9E13 - chains A and B of the 14 polymer chains in the assembly; structure by electron microscopy, 4.50 A resolution (low resolution: residue-level contacts below are approximate; hydrogen-bond / salt-bridge calls are withheld).

# Chain A (and B)
Protein: Cytoplasmic dynein 1 heavy chain 1
Organism: Homo sapiens
Notes: chain B of this document is another copy of the same molecule, construct and numbering; everything in this record applies to it too
Reference sequence: Q14204 (DYHC1_HUMAN); residue numbers follow UniProt; this construct covers 1-4646
Sequence (4646 residues; row label = number of the first residue in the row):
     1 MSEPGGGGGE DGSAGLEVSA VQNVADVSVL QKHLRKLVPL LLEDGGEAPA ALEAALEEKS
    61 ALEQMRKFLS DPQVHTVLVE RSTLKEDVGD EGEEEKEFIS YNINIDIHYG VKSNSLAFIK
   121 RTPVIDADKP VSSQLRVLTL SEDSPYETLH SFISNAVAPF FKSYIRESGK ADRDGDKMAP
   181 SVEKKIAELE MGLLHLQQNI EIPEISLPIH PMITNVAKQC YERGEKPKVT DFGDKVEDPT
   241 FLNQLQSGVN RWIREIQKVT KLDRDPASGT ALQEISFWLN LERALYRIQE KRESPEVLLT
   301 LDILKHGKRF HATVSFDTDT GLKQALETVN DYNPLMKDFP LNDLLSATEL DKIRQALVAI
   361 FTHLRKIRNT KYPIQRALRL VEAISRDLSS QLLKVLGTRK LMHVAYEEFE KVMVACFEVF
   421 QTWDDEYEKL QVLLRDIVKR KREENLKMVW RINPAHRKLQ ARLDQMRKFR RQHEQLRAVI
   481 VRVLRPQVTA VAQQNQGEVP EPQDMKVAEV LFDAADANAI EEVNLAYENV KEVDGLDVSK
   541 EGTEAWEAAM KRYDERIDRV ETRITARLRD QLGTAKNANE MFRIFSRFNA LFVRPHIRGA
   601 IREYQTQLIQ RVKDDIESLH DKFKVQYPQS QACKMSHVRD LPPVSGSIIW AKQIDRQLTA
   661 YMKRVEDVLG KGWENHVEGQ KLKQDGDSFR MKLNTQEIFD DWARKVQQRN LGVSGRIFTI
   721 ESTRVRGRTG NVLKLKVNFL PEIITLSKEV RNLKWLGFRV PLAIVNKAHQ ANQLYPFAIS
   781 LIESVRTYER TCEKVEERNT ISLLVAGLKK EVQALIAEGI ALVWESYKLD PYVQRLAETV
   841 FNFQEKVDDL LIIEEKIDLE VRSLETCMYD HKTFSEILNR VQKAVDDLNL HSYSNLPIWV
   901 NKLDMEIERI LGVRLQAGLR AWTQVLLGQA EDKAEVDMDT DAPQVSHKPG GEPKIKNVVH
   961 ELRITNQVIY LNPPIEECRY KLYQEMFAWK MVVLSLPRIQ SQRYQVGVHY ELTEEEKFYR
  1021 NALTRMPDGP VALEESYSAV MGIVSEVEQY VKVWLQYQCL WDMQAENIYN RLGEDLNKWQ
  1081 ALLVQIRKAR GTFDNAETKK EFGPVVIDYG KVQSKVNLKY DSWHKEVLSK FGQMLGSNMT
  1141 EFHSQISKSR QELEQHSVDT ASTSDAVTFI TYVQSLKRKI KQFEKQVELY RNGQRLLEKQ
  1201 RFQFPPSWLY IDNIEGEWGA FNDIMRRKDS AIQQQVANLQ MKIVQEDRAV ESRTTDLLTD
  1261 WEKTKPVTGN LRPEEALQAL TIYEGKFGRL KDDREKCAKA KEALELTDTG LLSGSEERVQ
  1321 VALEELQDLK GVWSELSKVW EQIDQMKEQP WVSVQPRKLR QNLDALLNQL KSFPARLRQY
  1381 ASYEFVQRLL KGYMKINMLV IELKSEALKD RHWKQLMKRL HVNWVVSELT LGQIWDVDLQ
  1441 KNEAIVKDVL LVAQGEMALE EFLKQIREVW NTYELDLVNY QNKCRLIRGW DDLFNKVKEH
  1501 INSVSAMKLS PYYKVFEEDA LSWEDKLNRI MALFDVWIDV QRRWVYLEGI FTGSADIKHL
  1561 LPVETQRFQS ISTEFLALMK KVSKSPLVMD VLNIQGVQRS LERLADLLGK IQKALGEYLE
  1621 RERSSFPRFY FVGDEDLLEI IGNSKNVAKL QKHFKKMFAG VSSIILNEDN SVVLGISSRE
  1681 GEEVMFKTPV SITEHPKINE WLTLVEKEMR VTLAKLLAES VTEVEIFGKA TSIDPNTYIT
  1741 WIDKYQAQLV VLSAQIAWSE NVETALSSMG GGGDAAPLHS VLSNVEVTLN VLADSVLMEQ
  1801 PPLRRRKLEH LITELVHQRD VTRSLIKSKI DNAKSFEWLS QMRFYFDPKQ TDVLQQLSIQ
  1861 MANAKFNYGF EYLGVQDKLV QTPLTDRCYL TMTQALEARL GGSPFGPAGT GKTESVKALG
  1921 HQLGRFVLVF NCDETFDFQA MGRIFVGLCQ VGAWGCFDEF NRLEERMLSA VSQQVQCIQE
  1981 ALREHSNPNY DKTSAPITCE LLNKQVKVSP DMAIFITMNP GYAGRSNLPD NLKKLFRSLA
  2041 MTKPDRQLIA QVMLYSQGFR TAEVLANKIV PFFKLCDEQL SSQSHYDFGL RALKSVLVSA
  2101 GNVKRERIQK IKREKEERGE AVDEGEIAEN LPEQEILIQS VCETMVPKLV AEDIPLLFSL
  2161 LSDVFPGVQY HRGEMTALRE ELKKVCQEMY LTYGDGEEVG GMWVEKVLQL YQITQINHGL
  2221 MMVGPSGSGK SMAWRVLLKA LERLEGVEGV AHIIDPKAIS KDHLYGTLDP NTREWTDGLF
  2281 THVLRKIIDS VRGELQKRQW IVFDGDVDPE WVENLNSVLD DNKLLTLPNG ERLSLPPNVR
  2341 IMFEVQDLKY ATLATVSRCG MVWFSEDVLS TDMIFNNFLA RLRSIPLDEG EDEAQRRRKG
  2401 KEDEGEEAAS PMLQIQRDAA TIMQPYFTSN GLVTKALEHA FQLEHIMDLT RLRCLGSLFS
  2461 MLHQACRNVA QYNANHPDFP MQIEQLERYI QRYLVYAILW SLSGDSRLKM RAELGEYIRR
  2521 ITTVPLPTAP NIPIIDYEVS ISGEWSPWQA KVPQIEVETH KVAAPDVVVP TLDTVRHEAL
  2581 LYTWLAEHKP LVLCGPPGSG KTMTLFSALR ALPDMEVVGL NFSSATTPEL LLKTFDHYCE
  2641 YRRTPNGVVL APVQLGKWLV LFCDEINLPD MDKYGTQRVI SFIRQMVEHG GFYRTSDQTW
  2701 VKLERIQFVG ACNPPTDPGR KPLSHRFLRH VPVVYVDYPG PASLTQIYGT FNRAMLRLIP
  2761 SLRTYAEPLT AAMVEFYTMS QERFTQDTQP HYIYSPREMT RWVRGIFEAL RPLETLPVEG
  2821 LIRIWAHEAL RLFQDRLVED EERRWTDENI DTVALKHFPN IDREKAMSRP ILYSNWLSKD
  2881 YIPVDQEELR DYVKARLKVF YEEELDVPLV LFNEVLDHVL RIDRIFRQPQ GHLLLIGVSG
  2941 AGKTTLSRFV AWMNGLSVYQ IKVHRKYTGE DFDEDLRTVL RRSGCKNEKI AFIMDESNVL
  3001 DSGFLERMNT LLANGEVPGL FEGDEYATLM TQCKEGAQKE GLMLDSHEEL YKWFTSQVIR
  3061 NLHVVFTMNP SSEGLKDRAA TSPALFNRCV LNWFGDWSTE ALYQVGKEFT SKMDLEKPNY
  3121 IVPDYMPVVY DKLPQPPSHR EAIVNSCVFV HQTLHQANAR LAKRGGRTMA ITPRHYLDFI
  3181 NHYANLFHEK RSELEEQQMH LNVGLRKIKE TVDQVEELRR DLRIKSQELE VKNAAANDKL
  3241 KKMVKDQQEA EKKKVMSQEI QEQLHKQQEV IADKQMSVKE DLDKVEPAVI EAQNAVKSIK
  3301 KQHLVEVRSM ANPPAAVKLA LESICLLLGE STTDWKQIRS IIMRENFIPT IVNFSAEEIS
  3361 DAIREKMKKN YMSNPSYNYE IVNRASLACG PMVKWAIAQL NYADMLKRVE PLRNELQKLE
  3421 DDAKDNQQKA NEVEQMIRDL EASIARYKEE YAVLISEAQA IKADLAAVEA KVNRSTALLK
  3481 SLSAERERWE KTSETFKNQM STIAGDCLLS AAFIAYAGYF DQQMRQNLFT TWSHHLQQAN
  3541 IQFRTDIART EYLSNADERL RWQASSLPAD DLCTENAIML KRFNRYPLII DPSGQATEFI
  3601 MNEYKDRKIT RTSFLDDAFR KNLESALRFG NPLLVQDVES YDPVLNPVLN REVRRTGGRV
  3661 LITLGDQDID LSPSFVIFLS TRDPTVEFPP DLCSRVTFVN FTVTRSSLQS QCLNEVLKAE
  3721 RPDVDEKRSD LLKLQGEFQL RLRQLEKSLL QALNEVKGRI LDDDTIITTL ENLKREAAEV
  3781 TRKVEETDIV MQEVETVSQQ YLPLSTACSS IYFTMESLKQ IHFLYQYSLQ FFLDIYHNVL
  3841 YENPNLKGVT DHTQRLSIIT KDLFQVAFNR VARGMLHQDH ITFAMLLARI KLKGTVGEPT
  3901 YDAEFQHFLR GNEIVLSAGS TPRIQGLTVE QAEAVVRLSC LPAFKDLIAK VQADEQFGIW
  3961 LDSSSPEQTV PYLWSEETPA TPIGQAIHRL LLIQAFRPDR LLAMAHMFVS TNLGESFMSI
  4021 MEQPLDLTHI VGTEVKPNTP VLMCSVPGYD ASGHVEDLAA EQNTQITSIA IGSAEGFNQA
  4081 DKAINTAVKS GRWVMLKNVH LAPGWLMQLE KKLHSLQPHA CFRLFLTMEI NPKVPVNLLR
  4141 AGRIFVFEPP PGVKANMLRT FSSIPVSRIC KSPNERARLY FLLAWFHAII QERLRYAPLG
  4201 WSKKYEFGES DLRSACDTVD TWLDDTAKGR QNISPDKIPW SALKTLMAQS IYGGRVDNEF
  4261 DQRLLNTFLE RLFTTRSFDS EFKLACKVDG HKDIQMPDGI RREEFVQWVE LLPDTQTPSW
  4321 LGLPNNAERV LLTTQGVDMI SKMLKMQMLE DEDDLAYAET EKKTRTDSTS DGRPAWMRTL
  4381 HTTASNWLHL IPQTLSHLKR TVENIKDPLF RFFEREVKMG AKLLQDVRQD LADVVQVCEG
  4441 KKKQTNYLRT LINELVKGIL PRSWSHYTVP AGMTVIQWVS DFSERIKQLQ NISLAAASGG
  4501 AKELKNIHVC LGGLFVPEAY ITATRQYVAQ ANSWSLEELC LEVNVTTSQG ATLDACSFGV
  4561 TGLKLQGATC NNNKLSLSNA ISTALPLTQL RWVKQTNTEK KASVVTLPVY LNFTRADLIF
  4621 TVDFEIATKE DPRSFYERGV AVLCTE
Unresolved in the structure: 1-19, 489-511, 931-945, 2390-2409, 4348-4373, 4646 (chain B: 1-19, 489-511, 928-952, 1002-1012, 2390-2409, 4348-4373, 4646)
Bound ions: Mg2+ site 1: T1913, D1958 (together with ADP); Mg2+ site 2: S2231, E2344 (together with ATP)
Small-molecule neighbours:
  - ADP (adenosine-5'-diphosphate), molecule 1: L1879, V1880, T1882, T1885, A1908, G1909, T1910, G1911, K1912, T1913, E1914, D1958, I2049, L2090, R2091, K2094, D2320, D2321, R2358
  - ADP, molecule 2: V2567, V2568, V2569, T2571, T2574, P2596, P2597, G2598, S2599, G2600, K2601, T2602, M2603, P2739, I2747, Y2748, F2751, P2796, R2797, T2800
  - ADP, molecule 3: V2907, P2908, L2909, V2910, F2912, V2915, V2938, S2939, G2940, A2941, G2942, K2943, T2944, T2945, W3097, R3174, L3177, N3650
  - ATP (adenosine-5'-triphosphate): L2191, T2192, W2203, P2225, S2226, G2227, S2228, G2229, K2230, S2231, M2232, E2344, L2369, M2373, I2374, N2377, L2452, R2684, E2688, R2726, R2729
Swiss-Prot annotation at these positions:
  - binding site (ATP): G1906 to T1913, G2224 to S2231, G2595 to T2602, G2937 to T2944
  - modified residue: S2 (N-acetylserine), S70 (Phosphoserine), K1125 (N6-acetyllysine), S1230 (Phosphoserine), K3480 (N6-acetyllysine), S4162 (Phosphoserine), K4283 (N6-acetyllysine), T4366 (Phosphothreonine), S4368 (Phosphoserine)
  - natural variant: E94 (E94K: Found in a patient with spinal muscular atrophy; uncertain significance), K129 (K129I: In CDCBM13), R264 (R264L: In SMALED1), H306 (H306R: In CMT2O and SMALED1), I584 (I584L: In SMALED1), R598 (R598C: In CMT2O and SMALED1), T659 to M662 (deletion: In CDCBM13), K671 (K671E: In SMALED1), P776 (P776L: In SMALED1), Y970 (Y970C: In SMALED1), G1132 (G1132E: In SMALED1), Q1194 (Q1194R: In CMT2O), 9 further natural variant entries in UniProt

# How chain A and chain B interact
Contacting residue pairs - 175 pairs, chain A then chain B:
  H33(A) - D44(B)
  H33(A) - G45(B)
  K36(A) - L40(B)
  L37(A) - L37(B)
  L37(A) - L41(B)
  L40(A) - H33(B)
  L40(A) - K36(B)
  L40(A) - S132(B)
  L40(A) - S133(B)
  L41(A) - S132(B)
  L41(A) - S133(B)
  L41(A) - V137(B)
  L42(A) - S133(B)
  E43(A) - S133(B)
  D44(A) - P130(B)
  D44(A) - V131(B)
  D44(A) - S132(B)
  H75(A) - N155(B)
  I107(A) - N155(B)
  I107(A) - A156(B)
  I107(A) - P159(B)
  I107(A) - F160(B)
  I107(A) - S163(B)
  H108(A) - F160(B)
  H108(A) - S163(B)
  Y109(A) - F160(B)
  Y109(A) - Y164(B)
  Y109(A) - E167(B)
  N114(A) - R121(B)
  I119(A) - S151(B)
  I119(A) - F152(B)
  I119(A) - N155(B)
  R121(A) - S141(B)
  R121(A) - D143(B)
  R121(A) - T148(B)
  R121(A) - F152(B)
  P130(A) - D44(B)
  V131(A) - D44(B)
  S132(A) - L40(B)
  S132(A) - L41(B)
  S132(A) - D44(B)
  R136(A) - T139(B)
  R136(A) - L140(B)
  R136(A) - S141(B)
  R136(A) - F152(B)
  V137(A) - V137(B)
  V137(A) - T139(B)
  L138(A) - L138(B)
  T139(A) - R136(B)
  T139(A) - V137(B)
  L140(A) - R136(B)
  L140(A) - F160(B)
  S141(A) - R136(B)
  D143(A) - R121(B)
  P145(A) - F160(B)
  Y146(A) - F160(B)
  Y146(A) - F161(B)
  Y146(A) - Y164(B)
  Y146(A) - I165(B)
  L149(A) - F160(B)
  F152(A) - I119(B)
  F152(A) - K120(B)
  F152(A) - R121(B)
  F152(A) - R136(B)
  N155(A) - T76(B)
  N155(A) - I107(B)
  A156(A) - I107(B)
  V157(A) - L149(B)
  P159(A) - D106(B)
  P159(A) - I107(B)
  F160(A) - I107(B)
  F160(A) - H108(B)
  F160(A) - Y109(B)
  F160(A) - L140(B)
  F160(A) - P145(B)
  S163(A) - H108(B)
  S163(A) - Y109(B)
  Y164(A) - Y109(B)
  Y164(A) - P145(B)
  Y164(A) - Y146(B)
  E167(A) - H108(B)
  E167(A) - Y109(B)
  E167(A) - V111(B)
  S168(A) - E201(B)
  K170(A) - Y146(B)
  R173(A) - S276(B)
  R173(A) - N280(B)
  R173(A) - R283(B)
  D176(A) - Q198(B)
  M178(A) - G192(B)
  M178(A) - H195(B)
  M178(A) - L196(B)
  M178(A) - Q198(B)
  A179(A) - Y146(B)
  V182(A) - L196(B)
  K185(A) - E188(B)
  K185(A) - L189(B)
  K185(A) - G192(B)
  K185(A) - L193(B)
  I186(A) - L189(B)
  E188(A) - K185(B)
  L189(A) - K185(B)
  L189(A) - L189(B)
  G192(A) - K185(B)
  L193(A) - M178(B)
  L193(A) - V182(B)
  H195(A) - M178(B)
  L196(A) - M178(B)
  Q197(A) - K170(B)
  Q197(A) - A179(B)
  E201(A) - R173(B)
  R254(A) - T122(B)
  R1087(A) - N966(B)
  R1090(A) - T965(B)
  R1090(A) - N966(B)
  A1096(A) - R963(B)
  S1114(A) - L1118(B)
  D1121(A) - W1061(B)
  K1125(A) - W1061(B)
  R1201(A) - Q967(B)
  R1201(A) - V968(B)
  R1201(A) - Q1058(B)
  R1201(A) - W1061(B)
  R1201(A) - D1062(B)
  F1202(A) - Q1064(B)
  Q1203(A) - D1062(B)
  Q1203(A) - Q1064(B)
  P1350(A) - S1353(B)
  P1350(A) - V1354(B)
  V1352(A) - P1350(B)
  V1352(A) - W1351(B)
  V1352(A) - V1352(B)
  V1352(A) - S1353(B)
  V1352(A) - V1354(B)
  S1353(A) - Q1349(B)
  S1353(A) - P1350(B)
  S1427(A) - S1353(B)
  S1427(A) - K1404(B)
  E1428(A) - S1353(B)
  L1429(A) - S1353(B)
  R1567(A) - Q3038(B)
  R1567(A) - M3043(B)
  S1570(A) - M3043(B)
  R1603(A) - D3045(B)
  P2613(A) - Q1566(B)
  L2655(A) - R1603(B)
  K2657(A) - S1570(B)
  L3240(A) - K3448(B)
  M3243(A) - Q3247(B)
  V3244(A) - Q3247(B)
  Q3247(A) - V3244(B)
  Q3247(A) - Q3247(B)
  Q3247(A) - Q3248(B)
  Q3248(A) - Q3247(B)
  Q3248(A) - E3251(B)
  Q3248(A) - K3254(B)
  E3251(A) - Q3248(B)
  E3251(A) - E3251(B)
  K3448(A) - K3241(B)
  K3448(A) - V3244(B)
  E3449(A) - K3241(B)
  A3452(A) - L3240(B)
  I3455(A) - L3240(B)
  I3455(A) - A3452(B)
  S3456(A) - Q3459(B)
  E3457(A) - Q3459(B)
  Q3459(A) - A3452(B)
  Q3459(A) - V3453(B)
  Q3459(A) - S3456(B)
  Q3459(A) - Q3459(B)
  A3460(A) - Q3459(B)
  G3658(A) - K3608(B)
  R3659(A) - F3629(B)
  R3659(A) - N3631(B)
  L3661(A) - F3629(B)
Also at the interface, not in a pair above, chain A (111 interface residues in all): T76, A127, K129, S133, E142, T148, F161, L194, N199, Q273, D1094, L1118, E1517, Q1566, I1571, K3252, G3657, D3668
Also at the interface, not in a pair above, chain B (113 interface residues in all): G110, V124, E147, V157, D176, N199, Q1355, N1593, G3041, A3250, K3252, I3455, R3628, G3630, S3674

# Summary
111 residues of chain A and 113 residues of chain B are in contact. Ligands of chain A: 3 copies of ADP and
ATP. T1913(A) and D1958(A) coordinate Mg2+ site 1. UniProt lists 32 ATP-binding residues on chain A.
Chain A and chain B are both Cytoplasmic dynein 1 heavy chain 1 (Homo sapiens); the structure, Full-length
human dynein-1 in phi-like comformation bound to a Lis1 dimer under Lis1 condition, was determined by electron
microscopy, deposited together with 9E0Z, 9E10, 9E11, 9E12 and 9E14.
